8A61 - chains J and K of the 17 polymer chains in the assembly; structure by electron microscopy, 5.40 A resolution (low resolution: residue-level contacts below are approximate; hydrogen-bond / salt-bridge calls are withheld).

== Chain J (and K) ==
Name: Anaphase-promoting complex subunit CDC16
From: Saccharomyces cerevisiae
Notes: chain K of this document is another copy of the same molecule, construct and numbering; everything in this record applies to it too
Reference sequence: P09798 (CDC16_YEAST); residue numbers follow UniProt; this construct covers 1-840
Sequence (850 residues; numbered 1 to 850; the number before each row is that of its first residue):
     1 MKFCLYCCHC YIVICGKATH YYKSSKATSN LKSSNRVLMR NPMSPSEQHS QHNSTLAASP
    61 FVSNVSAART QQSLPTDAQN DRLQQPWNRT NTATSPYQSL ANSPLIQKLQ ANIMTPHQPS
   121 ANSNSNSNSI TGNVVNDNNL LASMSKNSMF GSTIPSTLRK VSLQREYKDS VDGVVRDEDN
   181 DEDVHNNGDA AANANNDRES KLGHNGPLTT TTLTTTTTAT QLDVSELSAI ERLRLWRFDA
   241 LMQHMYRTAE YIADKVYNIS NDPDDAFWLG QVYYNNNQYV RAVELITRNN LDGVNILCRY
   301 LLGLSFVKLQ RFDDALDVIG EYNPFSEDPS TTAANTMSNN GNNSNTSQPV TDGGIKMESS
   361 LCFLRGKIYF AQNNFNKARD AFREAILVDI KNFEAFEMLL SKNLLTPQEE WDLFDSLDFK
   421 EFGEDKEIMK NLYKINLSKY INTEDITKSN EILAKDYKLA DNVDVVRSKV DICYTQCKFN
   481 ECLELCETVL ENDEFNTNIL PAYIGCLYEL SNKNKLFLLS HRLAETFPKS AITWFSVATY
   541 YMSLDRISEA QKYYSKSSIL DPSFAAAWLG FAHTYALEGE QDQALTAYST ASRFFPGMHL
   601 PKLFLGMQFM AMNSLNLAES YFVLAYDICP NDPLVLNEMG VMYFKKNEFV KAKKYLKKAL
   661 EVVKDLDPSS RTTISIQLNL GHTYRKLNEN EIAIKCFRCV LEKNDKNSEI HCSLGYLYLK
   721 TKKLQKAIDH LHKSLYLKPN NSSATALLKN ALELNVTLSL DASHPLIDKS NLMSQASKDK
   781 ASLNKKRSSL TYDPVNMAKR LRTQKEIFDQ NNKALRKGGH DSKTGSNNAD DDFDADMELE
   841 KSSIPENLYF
Disordered / not traced: 1-228, 328-351, 762-850 (chain K: 1-228, 327-351, 759-850)
Construct notes: expression tag (841-850)
Curated features (UniProtKB/Swiss-Prot):
  - mutagenesis: Ser44 (S44A: Abolishes phosphorylation; when associated with A-59; A-95; A-103; A-115 and A-406), Ser59 (S59A: Abolishes phosphorylation; when associated with A-44; A-95; A-103; A-115 and A-406), Ser95 (S95A: Abolishes phosphorylation; when associated with A-44; A-59; A-103; A-115 and A-406), Ser103 (S103A: Abolishes phosphorylation; when associated with A-44; A-59; A-95; A-115 and A-406), Thr115 (T115A: Abolishes phosphorylation; when associated with A-44; A-59; A-95; A-103 and A-406), Thr406 (T406A: Abolishes phosphorylation; when associated with A-44; A-59; A-95; A-103 and A-115), Cys482 (C482Y: In CDC16-264; G2/M cell cycle arrest at 36 degrees Celsius), Ser530 (S530P: In CDC16-183; G2/M cell cycle arrest at 37 degrees Celsius), Ser557 (S557F: In CDC16-1; G2/M cell cycle arrest at 36 degrees Celsius)
Disulfide bonds: Cys482-Cys506

== How chain J and chain K interact ==
Pairs across the interface - 91 pairs, chain J then chain K:
  Ala229(J) - Glu424(K)
  Leu233(J) - Met429(K)
  Leu235(J) - Gly353(K)
  Leu235(J) - Gly354(K)
  Trp236(J) - Ile355(K)
  Trp236(J) - Lys391(K)
  Trp236(J) - Met429(K)
  Phe238(J) - Phe238(K)
  Asp239(J) - Gly354(K)
  Asp239(J) - Ile355(K)
  Gln243(J) - Tyr300(K)
  Gln243(J) - Ile355(K)
  Gln243(J) - Met357(K)
  Gln243(J) - Ser360(K)
  His244(J) - Gln271(K)
  His244(J) - Tyr274(K)
  His244(J) - Asn275(K)
  Met245(J) - Tyr300(K)
  Met245(J) - Phe363(K)
  Met245(J) - Glu394(K)
  Tyr246(J) - Glu394(K)
  Arg247(J) - Glu394(K)
  Arg247(J) - Glu397(K)
  Arg247(J) - Asn498(K)
  Thr248(J) - Phe393(K)
  Thr248(J) - Glu394(K)
  Tyr251(J) - Phe393(K)
  Tyr251(J) - Leu432(K)
  Tyr251(J) - Asn436(K)
  Tyr251(J) - Asp464(K)
  Asp254(J) - Val463(K)
  Lys255(J) - Asn462(K)
  Asn258(J) - Leu459(K)
  Asn258(J) - Asp461(K)
  Asn258(J) - Asn462(K)
  Ile259(J) - Tyr457(K)
  Ile259(J) - Lys458(K)
  Ile259(J) - Leu459(K)
  Gln271(J) - Met242(K)
  Gln271(J) - His244(K)
  Tyr274(J) - His244(K)
  Asn275(J) - His244(K)
  Val280(J) - Thr526(K)
  Arg281(J) - Asp493(K)
  Arg281(J) - Phe495(K)
  Glu284(J) - Asp493(K)
  Glu284(J) - Glu494(K)
  Glu284(J) - Phe495(K)
  Arg288(J) - Asn492(K)
  Arg288(J) - Asp493(K)
  Tyr300(J) - Gln243(K)
  Tyr300(J) - Met245(K)
  Leu304(J) - His244(K)
  Gly353(J) - Leu235(K)
  Gly354(J) - Leu235(K)
  Gly354(J) - Asp239(K)
  Ile355(J) - Trp236(K)
  Ile355(J) - Asp239(K)
  Ile355(J) - Gln243(K)
  Met357(J) - Gln243(K)
  Ser360(J) - Gln243(K)
  Phe363(J) - Met245(K)
  Lys391(J) - Trp236(K)
  Phe393(J) - Thr248(K)
  Phe393(J) - Tyr251(K)
  Glu394(J) - Met245(K)
  Glu394(J) - Arg247(K)
  Glu394(J) - Thr248(K)
  Glu397(J) - Arg247(K)
  Glu397(J) - Thr248(K)
  Asp425(J) - Arg232(K)
  Met429(J) - Trp236(K)
  Leu432(J) - Tyr251(K)
  Asn436(J) - Tyr251(K)
  Leu459(J) - Lys255(K)
  Leu459(J) - Asn258(K)
  Leu459(J) - Ile259(K)
  Asn462(J) - Asp254(K)
  Asn462(J) - Lys255(K)
  Asn462(J) - Asn258(K)
  Asp464(J) - Tyr251(K)
  Asp464(J) - Lys255(K)
  Asn492(J) - Glu284(K)
  Asp493(J) - Arg281(K)
  Asp493(J) - Glu284(K)
  Glu494(J) - Glu284(K)
  Phe495(J) - Arg281(K)
  Asn496(J) - Arg281(K)
  Thr497(J) - Gln278(K)
  Thr497(J) - Arg281(K)
  Asn498(J) - Arg247(K)
Other interface residues (no listed pair), chain J (58 interface residues in all): Met242, Tyr273, Asp352, Glu424, Tyr433, Lys458, Val463, Phe527
Other interface residues (no listed pair), chain K (61 interface residues in all): Ala229, Leu233, Leu241, Glu250, Trp268, Tyr273, Val280, Leu304, Tyr433, Asn496, Phe527

== Summary ==
The interface between chain J and chain K involves 58 residues on one side and 61 on the other. Curated
annotation (UniProt) lists 9 mutagenesis sites on chain J.
Both chains are Anaphase-promoting complex subunit CDC16 (Saccharomyces cerevisiae). Entry 8A61 (S. cerevisiae
apo phosphorylated APC/C) was determined by electron microscopy.
